3SJO - chain A; structure by X-ray diffraction, 1.70 A resolution.

Chain A:
Protein: 3C protease
Organism: Human enterovirus 71
Notes: EC 3.4.22.28
UniProtKB: E0WWC7 (E0WWC7_9ENTO); residues 1-183 here correspond to UniProt positions 1549-1731 (UniProt number = residue number + 1548)
Chain sequence (190 residues; row label = number of the first residue in the row; numbering starts at 0):
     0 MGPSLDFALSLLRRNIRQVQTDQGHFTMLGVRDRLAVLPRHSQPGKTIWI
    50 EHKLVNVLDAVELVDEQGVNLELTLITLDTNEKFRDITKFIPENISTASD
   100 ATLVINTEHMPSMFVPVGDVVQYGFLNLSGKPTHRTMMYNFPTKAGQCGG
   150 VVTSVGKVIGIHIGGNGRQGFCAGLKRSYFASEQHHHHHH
Not modelled in the structure: 0-3, 183-189
Differences from the reference sequence: initiating methionine (0); expression tag (184-189)
Glycans and other covalent adducts: RUPINTRIVIR, bound form (AG7) linked to Cys-147
Residues lining bound ligands: RUPINTRIVIR, bound form (AG7; 4-{2-(4-fluoro-benzyl)-6-methyl-5-[(5-methyl-isoxazole-3-carbonyl)-amino]-4-oxo-heptanoylamino}-5-(2-oxo-pyrrolidin-3-yl)-pentanoic acid ethyl ester): Phe-25, Arg-39, His-40, Glu-71, Tyr-122, Leu-125, Asn-126, Leu-127, Ser-128, Lys-130, Thr-142, Lys-143, Ala-144, Gly-145, His-161, Ile-162, Gly-163, Gly-164, Asn-165, Gly-166, Phe-170

In short:
Covalently linked RUPINTRIVIR, bound form: at Cys-147.
Chain A is 3C protease (Human enterovirus 71); the structure, structure of EV71 3C in complex with Rupintrivir
(AG7088), was determined by X-ray diffraction (same publication as 3SJ8, 3SJ9, 3SJI and 3SJK).
